PDB entry 2O4A | X-ray diffraction, 1.75 A resolution | chains B and A of the 3 polymer chains in the assembly

[Chain B]
Molecule: 12-nt DNA strand
Sequence (12 nucleotides; each row starts with the number of its first residue):
     1 GCTAATATAT GC

[Chain A]
Name: DNA-binding protein SATB1
From: Homo sapiens
Notes: fragment: N-terminal CUT domain (residues 368-452)
Reference sequence: Q01826 (SATB1_HUMAN); numbering as in UniProt (aligned over 368-452)
Chain sequence (93 residues; each row starts with the number of its first residue):
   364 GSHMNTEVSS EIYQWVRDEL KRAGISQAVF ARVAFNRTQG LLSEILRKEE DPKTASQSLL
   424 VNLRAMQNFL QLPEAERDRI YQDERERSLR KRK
Disordered / not traced: 364-369, 454-456
Differences from the reference sequence: cloning artifact (364-367, 453-456)
Swiss-Prot annotation at these positions:
  - binding site (DNA): Gln-390, Arg-400 to Arg-410, Asn-425
  - natural variant: Gln-402 (Q402R: In DHDBV), Glu-407 (E407G: In DHDBV; E407Q: In DHDBV), Glu-413 (E413K: In DHDBV), Gln-420 (Q420R: In DHDBV)
  - mutagenesis: Ser-373 (S373A: Slightly reduced MAR-DNA-binding), Arg-380 (R380N: Reduced MAR-DNA-binding), Lys-384 (K384N: Impaired MAR-DNA-binding), Arg-395 (R395N: Reduced MAR-DNA-binding), Gln-402 (Q402A: Impaired MAR-DNA-binding), Gly-403 (G403A: Impaired MAR-DNA-binding), Ser-406 (S406A: Impaired MAR-DNA-binding), Arg-410 (R410N: Impaired MAR-DNA-binding), Lys-411 (K411R: Normal sumoylation), Lys-416 (K416N: Impaired MAR-DNA-binding), Arg-427 (R427N: Reduced MAR-DNA-binding), Arg-442 (R442N: Reduced MAR-DNA-binding), 1 further mutagenesis entry in UniProt
Reported in the primary citation:
  - mutagenesis - Q402A (50-fold), G403A (10-fold): decreased binding to the 12-nt DNA strand (chain B)
  - mutagenesis - S406A (10-fold): decreased binding to the 12-nt DNA strand (chain B) (citing earlier work)

[How chain B and chain A interact]
Contacting residue pairs (7; chain B residue first):
  DG1(B) with Ser-421(A), sugar contact
  DC2(B) with Arg-400(A), salt bridge to the phosphate; Leu-404(A), phosphate contact; Asn-425(A), hydrogen bond to the phosphate
  DT3(B) with Arg-400(A), phosphate contact; Thr-401(A), hydrogen bond to the phosphate; Leu-404(A), phosphate contact
Also at the interface, not in a pair above, chain B (5 interface residues in all): DA4, DA5
Also at the interface, not in a pair above, chain A (8 interface residues in all): Asn-399, Gln-402, Gly-403

[Summary]
Chain B and chain A form an interface of 5 and 8 residues respectively; the contacts include 2 hydrogen bonds
and 1 salt bridge. Among the polar pairs are DC2(B)/Asn-425(A), DT3(B)/Thr-401(A) and DC2(B)/Arg-400(A). From
the paper: Q402A, G403A and S406A of chain A reduce binding to the 12-nt DNA strand (chain B).
Chain B is a 12-nt DNA strand and chain A is DNA-binding protein SATB1 (Homo sapiens); the structure, Crystal
Structure of the N-terminal CUT Domain of SATB1 Bound to Matrix Attachment Region DNA, was determined by X-ray
diffraction, deposited together with 2O49.
